Entry 1BXN (X-ray diffraction, 2.70 A resolution); this record covers chains E and K of the 8 polymer chains in the assembly.

[Chain E]
Molecule: Protein (ribulose bisphosphate carboxylase large chain)
Organism: Cupriavidus necator
Notes: EC 4.1.1.39
Amino-acid sequence (485 residues; row label = number of the first residue in the row; note: 1 number in that range is skipped by the numbering (no residue carries it; nothing is unmodelled there)):
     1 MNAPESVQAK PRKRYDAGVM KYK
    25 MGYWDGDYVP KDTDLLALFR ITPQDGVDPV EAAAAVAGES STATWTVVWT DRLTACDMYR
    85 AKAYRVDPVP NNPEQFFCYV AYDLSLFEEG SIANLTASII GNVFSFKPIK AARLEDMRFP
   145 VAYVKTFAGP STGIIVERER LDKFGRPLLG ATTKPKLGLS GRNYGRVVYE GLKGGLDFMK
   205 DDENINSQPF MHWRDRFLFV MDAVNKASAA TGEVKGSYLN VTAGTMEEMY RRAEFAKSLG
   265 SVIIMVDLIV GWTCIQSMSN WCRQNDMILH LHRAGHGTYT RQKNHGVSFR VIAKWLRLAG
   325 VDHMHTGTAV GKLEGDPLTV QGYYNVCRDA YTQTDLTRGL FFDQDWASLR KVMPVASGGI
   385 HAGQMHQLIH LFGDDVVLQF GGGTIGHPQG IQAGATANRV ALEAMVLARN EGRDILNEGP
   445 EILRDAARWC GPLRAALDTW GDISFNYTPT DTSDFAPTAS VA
Disordered / not traced: 1-21, 468-486

[Chain K]
Molecule: Protein (ribulose bisphosphate carboxylase small chain)
Organism: Cupriavidus necator
Notes: EC 4.1.1.39
Amino-acid sequence (139 residues; row label = number of the first residue in the row):
     1 MRITQGTFSF LPELTDEQIT KQLEYCLNQG WAVGLEYTDD PHPRNTYWEM FGLPMFDLRD
    61 AAGILMEINN ARNTFPNHYI RVTAFDSTHT VESVVMSFIV NRPADEPGFR LVRQEEPGRT
   121 LRYSIESYAV QAGPEGSRY
Disordered / not traced: 130-139

[How chain E and chain K interact]
Contacting residue pairs (61):
  Ile159(E) - Val91(K)  hydrophobic
  Glu163(E) - Arg44(K)  hydrogen bond (backbone-side chain)
  Glu163(E) - Glu92(K)
  Arg164(E) - Arg44(K)
  Asp166(E) - Gln5(K)
  Asp166(E) - Arg44(K)  salt bridge
  Asp166(E) - Arg81(K)  salt bridge
  Phe168(E) - Thr7(K)  hydrogen bond (backbone-side chain)
  Phe168(E) - Glu92(K)
  Phe168(E) - Ser93(K)
  Phe168(E) - Val95(K)  hydrophobic
  Gly169(E) - Thr7(K)
  Gly169(E) - Ser93(K)  hydrogen bond (backbone-backbone)
  Gly198(E) - Phe10(K)
  Gly199(E) - Phe10(K)
  Leu222(E) - Arg119(K)
  Asp226(E) - Tyr123(K)  hydrogen bond
  Asn229(E) - Tyr123(K)
  Lys230(E) - Arg113(K)
  Ser232(E) - Pro43(K)
  Ser232(E) - Ile125(K)
  Ala233(E) - Pro107(K)
  Ala233(E) - Gly108(K)
  Ala233(E) - Phe109(K)  hydrogen bond (backbone-backbone)
  Ala233(E) - Ile125(K)
  Thr235(E) - Arg2(K)
  Thr235(E) - Ile3(K)
  Thr235(E) - Thr4(K)  hydrogen bond (backbone-backbone)
  Gly236(E) - Gln5(K)  hydrogen bond (backbone-side chain)
  Gly236(E) - Pro43(K)
  Gly236(E) - Phe109(K)
  Glu237(E) - Thr4(K)
  Glu237(E) - Pro43(K)
  Val238(E) - Arg44(K)
  Ser262(E) - Arg122(K)  hydrogen bond (backbone-side chain)
  Leu263(E) - Thr120(K)
  Thr420(E) - Phe10(K)
  Arg423(E) - Thr4(K)
  Arg423(E) - Phe10(K)
  Val424(E) - Phe10(K)  hydrophobic
  Val424(E) - Leu11(K)  hydrophobic
  Glu427(E) - Gly6(K)
  Glu427(E) - Thr7(K)
  Glu427(E) - Phe8(K)  hydrogen bond (side chain-backbone)
  Glu427(E) - Ser9(K)  hydrogen bond (side chain-backbone)
  Glu427(E) - Phe10(K)  hydrogen bond (side chain-backbone)
  Glu427(E) - Leu11(K)
  Ala428(E) - Leu11(K)
  Val430(E) - Phe8(K)  hydrophobic
  Leu431(E) - Phe8(K)
  Leu431(E) - Leu11(K)  hydrophobic
  Leu431(E) - Gln18(K)
  Leu431(E) - Gln22(K)
  Arg433(E) - Tyr25(K)  hydrogen bond
  Asn434(E) - Phe8(K)
  Asn434(E) - Gln22(K)  hydrogen bond
  Asn434(E) - Tyr25(K)
  Glu435(E) - Lys21(K)
  Trp453(E) - Phe10(K)
  Trp453(E) - Leu11(K)  hydrophobic
  Trp453(E) - Pro12(K)
Interface residues without a listed pair, chain E (35 interface residues in all): Arg170, Met225, Ala234, Phe259
Interface residues without a listed pair, chain K (35 interface residues in all): Leu14, Pro41, Val94, Leu111

[Overview]
The chain E/chain K interface involves 35 residues from each chain, with 13 hydrogen bonds and 2 salt bridges.
Polar pairs include Asp166(E)-Arg44(K), Asp166(E)-Arg81(K) and Glu163(E)-Arg44(K).
Here chain E is Protein (ribulose bisphosphate carboxylase large chain) and chain K is Protein (ribulose
bisphosphate carboxylase small chain), both from Cupriavidus necator. Entry 1BXN (The crystal structure of
rubisco from alcaligenes eutrophus to 2.7 angstroms) was determined by X-ray diffraction.
